PDB entry 8JWF | electron microscopy, 3.64 A resolution | chain A

Chain A:
Protein: Multidrug resistance protein 1
From: Plasmodium falciparum (isolate 3D7)
UniProt: Q7K6A5 (Q7K6A5_PLAF7); residue numbers follow UniProt; this construct covers 1-1419
Amino-acid sequence (1424 residues; numbered -4 to 1419; the number before each row is that of its first residue; numbers below 1 keep their minus sign (Gly-4 is residue -4)):
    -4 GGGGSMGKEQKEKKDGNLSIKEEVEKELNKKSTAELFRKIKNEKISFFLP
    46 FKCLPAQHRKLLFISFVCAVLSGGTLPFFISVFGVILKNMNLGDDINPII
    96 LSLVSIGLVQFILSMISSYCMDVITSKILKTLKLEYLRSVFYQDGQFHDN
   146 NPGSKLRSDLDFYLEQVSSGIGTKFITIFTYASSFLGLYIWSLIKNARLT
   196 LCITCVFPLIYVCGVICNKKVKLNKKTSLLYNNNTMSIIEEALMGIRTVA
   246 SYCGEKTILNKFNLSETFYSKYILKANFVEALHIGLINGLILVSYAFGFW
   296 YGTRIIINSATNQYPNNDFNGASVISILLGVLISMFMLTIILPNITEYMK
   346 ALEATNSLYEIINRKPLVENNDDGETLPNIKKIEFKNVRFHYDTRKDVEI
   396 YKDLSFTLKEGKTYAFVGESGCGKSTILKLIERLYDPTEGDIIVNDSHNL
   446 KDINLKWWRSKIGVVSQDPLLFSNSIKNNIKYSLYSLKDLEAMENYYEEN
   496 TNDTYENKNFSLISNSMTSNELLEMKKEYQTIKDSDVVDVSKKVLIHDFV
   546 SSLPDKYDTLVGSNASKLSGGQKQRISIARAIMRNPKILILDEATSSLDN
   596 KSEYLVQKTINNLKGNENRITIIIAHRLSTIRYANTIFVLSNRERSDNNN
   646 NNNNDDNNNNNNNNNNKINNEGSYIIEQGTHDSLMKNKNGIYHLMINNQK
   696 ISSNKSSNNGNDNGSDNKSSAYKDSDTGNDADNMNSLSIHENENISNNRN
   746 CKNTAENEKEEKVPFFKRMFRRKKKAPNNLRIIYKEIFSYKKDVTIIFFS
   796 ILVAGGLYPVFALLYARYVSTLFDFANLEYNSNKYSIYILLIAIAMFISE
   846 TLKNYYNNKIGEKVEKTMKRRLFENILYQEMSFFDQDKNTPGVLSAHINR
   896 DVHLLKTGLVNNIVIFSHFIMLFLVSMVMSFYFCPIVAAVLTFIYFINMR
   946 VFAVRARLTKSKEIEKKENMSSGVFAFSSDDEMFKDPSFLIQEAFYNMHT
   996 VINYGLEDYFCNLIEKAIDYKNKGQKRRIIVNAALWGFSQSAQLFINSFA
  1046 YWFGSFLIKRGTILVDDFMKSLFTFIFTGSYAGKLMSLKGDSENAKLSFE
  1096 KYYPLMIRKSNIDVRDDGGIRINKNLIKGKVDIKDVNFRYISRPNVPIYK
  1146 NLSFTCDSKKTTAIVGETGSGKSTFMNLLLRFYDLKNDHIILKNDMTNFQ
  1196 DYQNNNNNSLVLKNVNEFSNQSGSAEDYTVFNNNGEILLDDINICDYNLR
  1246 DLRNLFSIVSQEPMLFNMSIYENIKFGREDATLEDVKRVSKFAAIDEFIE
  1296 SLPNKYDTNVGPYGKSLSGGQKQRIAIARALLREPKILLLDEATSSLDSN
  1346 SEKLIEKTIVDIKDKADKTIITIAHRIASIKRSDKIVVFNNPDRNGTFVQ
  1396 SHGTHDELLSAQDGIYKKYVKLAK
Disordered / not traced: -4 to 13, 306-313, 491-517, 639-664, 696-770, 964-980, 1181-1228, 1419
Differences from the reference sequence: expression tag (-4 to 0)
Small-molecule neighbours: (11R,12S)- Mefloquine (YMZ): Leu71, Ile328, Phe331, Arg950, Ser1034, Gln1038, Ser1075, Lys1079

Overview:
Ligands of chain A: (11R,12S)- Mefloquine.
Chain A is Multidrug resistance protein 1 (Plasmodium falciparum (isolate 3D7)); the structure, Cryo-EM
structure of Plasmodium falciparum multidrug resistance protein 1 with H1 helix in complex with MFQ, was
determined by electron microscopy together with 8JVH, 8JW4, 8JWG and 8JWI from the same study.
